PDB entry 8EZQ | electron microscopy, 3.70 A resolution | chains A and B

# Chain A (and B)
Protein: ARF guanine-nucleotide exchange factor 2
From: Saccharomyces cerevisiae
Notes: chain B of this document is another copy of the same molecule, construct and numbering; everything in this record applies to it too
UniProt: P39993 (GEA2_YEAST); residues 1-1459 here = UniProt positions 1-1459
Amino-acid sequence (1483 residues; row label = number of the first residue in the row; numbers below 1 keep their minus sign (Met-23 is residue -23)):
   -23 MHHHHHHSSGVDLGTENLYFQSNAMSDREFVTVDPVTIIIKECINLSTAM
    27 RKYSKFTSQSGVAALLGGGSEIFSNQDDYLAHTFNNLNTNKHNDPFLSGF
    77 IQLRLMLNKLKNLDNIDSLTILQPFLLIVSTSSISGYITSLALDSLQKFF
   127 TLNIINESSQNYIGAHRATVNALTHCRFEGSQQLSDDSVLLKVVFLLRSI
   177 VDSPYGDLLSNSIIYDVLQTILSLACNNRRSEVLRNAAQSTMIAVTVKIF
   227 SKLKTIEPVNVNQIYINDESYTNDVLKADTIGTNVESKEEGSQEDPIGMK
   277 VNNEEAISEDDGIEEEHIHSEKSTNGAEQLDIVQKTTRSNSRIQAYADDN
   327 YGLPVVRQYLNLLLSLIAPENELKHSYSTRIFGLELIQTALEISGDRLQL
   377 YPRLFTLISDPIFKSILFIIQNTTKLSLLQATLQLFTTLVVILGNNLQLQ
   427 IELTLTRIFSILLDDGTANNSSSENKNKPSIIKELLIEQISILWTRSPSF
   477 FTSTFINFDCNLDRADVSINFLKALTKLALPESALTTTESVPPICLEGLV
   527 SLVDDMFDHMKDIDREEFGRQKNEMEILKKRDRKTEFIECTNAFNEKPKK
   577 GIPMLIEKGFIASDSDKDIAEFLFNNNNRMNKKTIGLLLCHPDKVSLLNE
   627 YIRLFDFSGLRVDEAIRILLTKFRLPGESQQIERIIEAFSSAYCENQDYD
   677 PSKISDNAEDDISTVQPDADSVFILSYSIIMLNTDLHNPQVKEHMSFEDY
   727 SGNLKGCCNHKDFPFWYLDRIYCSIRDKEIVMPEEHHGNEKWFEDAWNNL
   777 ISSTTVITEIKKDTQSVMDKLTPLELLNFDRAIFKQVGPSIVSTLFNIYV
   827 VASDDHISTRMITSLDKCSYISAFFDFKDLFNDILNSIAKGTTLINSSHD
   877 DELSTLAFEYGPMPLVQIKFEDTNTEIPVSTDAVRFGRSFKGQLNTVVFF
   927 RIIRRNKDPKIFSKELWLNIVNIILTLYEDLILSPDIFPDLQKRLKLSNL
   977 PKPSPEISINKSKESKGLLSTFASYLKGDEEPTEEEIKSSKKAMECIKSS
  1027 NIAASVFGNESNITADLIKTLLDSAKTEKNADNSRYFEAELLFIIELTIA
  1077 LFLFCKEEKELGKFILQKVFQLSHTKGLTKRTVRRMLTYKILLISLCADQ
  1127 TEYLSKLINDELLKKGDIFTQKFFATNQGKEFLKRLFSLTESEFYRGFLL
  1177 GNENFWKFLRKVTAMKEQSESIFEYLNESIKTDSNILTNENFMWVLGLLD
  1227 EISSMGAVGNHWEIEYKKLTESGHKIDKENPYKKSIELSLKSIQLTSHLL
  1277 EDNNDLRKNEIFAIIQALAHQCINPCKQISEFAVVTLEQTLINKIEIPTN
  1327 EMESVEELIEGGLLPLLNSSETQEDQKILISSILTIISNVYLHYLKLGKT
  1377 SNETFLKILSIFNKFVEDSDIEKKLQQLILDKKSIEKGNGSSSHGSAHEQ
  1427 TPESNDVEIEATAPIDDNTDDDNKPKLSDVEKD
Unresolved in the structure: -23 to 6, 31-69, 260-320, 441-453, 875-886, 991-1003, 1418-1459 (chain B: -23 to 6, 31-69, 260-320, 441-453, 875-885, 990-1000, 1414-1459)
Differences from the reference sequence: initiating methionine (-23); expression tag (-22 to 0)
Curated features (UniProtKB/Swiss-Prot):
  - modified residue (Phosphoserine): Ser46, Ser284
  - mutagenesis: Val698 (V698G: Abolishes interaction with DRS2 and decreases DRS2 phosphatidylserine flippase activity in the trans-Golgi network membrane. Abnormal secretory vesicle formation)
Reported in the primary citation:
  - mutagenesis - K124A/L128A: abolished binding to ARF guanine-nucleotide exchange factor 2 (chain A)
  - mutagenesis - K124A/L128A: decreased localization to Imh1
  - mutagenesis - K124A/L128A: unchanged localization to Golgi
  - mutagenesis - L167A/F171A: unchanged localization to Imh1

# Interface between chain A and chain B
Contacting residue pairs (62):
  Val7(A) - Glu368(B)
  Thr8(A) - Lys230(B)
  Thr8(A) - Glu368(B)  hydrogen bond (side chain-backbone)
  Thr8(A) - Ile369(B)
  Val9(A) - Ile418(B)  hydrophobic
  Asp10(A) - Arg472(B)  salt bridge
  Val12(A) - Arg472(B)
  Thr13(A) - Arg472(B)
  Ile14(A) - Glu368(B)
  Ile16(A) - Ile468(B)
  Lys17(A) - Thr414(B)  hydrogen bond
  Lys17(A) - Ile468(B)
  Ile20(A) - Glu464(B)
  Ile20(A) - Ile468(B)  hydrophobic
  Asn21(A) - Gln406(B)  hydrogen bond
  Arg27(A) - Ser516(B)
  Arg80(A) - Glu464(B)  salt bridge
  Arg80(A) - Glu523(B)  salt bridge
  Leu83(A) - Arg472(B)  hydrogen bond (backbone-side chain)
  Asn84(A) - Thr471(B)
  Asn84(A) - Arg472(B)
  Leu86(A) - Arg472(B)  hydrogen bond (backbone-side chain)
  Lys87(A) - Arg472(B)
  Thr127(A) - Val223(B)
  Leu128(A) - Glu368(B)
  Leu128(A) - Ile369(B)  hydrophobic
  Asp163(A) - Val209(B)
  Leu167(A) - Val209(B)
  Leu167(A) - Asn212(B)
  Leu167(A) - Ala213(B)
  Phe171(A) - Phe171(B)  hydrophobic
  Phe171(A) - Arg174(B)
  Phe171(A) - Ser216(B)
  Val209(A) - Asp163(B)
  Val209(A) - Leu167(B)
  Val209(A) - Val209(B)  hydrophobic
  Asn212(A) - Leu167(B)
  Asn212(A) - Lys168(B)
  Ala213(A) - Leu167(B)
  Ala213(A) - Phe171(B)  hydrophobic
  Ser216(A) - Gln123(B)  hydrogen bond
  Ser216(A) - Phe171(B)
  Val223(A) - Thr127(B)
  Glu368(A) - Val9(B)
  Glu368(A) - Ile14(B)
  Glu368(A) - Leu128(B)
  Leu402(A) - Lys28(B)
  Gln406(A) - Asn21(B)  hydrogen bond
  Gln410(A) - Lys17(B)  hydrogen bond (backbone-side chain)
  Gln410(A) - Asn21(B)  hydrogen bond
  Thr413(A) - Lys17(B)
  Thr414(A) - Lys17(B)
  Ile457(A) - Lys28(B)
  Glu464(A) - Ile20(B)
  Glu464(A) - Thr24(B)  hydrogen bond
  Gln465(A) - Ile20(B)
  Ile468(A) - Ile16(B)
  Ile468(A) - Lys17(B)
  Ile468(A) - Ile20(B)  hydrophobic
  Thr471(A) - Asn84(B)
  Arg472(A) - Val12(B)
  Arg472(A) - Thr13(B)  hydrogen bond
Also at the interface, not in a pair above, chain A (49 interface residues in all): Lys124, Ser164, Lys168, Leu210, Gln364, Ile369, Val417, Glu460, Ser467, Ile520
Also at the interface, not in a pair above, chain B (47 interface residues in all): Ser23, Arg80, Leu86, Lys87, Ser164, Gln364, Thr365, Ser370, Gln410, Val417, Glu460

# Overview
49 residues of chain A and 47 residues of chain B are in contact; the contacts include 11 hydrogen bonds and 3
salt bridges. Polar pairs include Asp10(A)-Arg472(B), Arg80(A)-Glu464(B) and Arg80(A)-Glu523(B). From the
paper: K124A/L128A of chain A abolish binding to ARF guanine-nucleotide exchange factor 2 (chain A);
K124A/L128A of chain A reduce localization to Imh1.
Chain A and chain B are both ARF guanine-nucleotide exchange factor 2 (Saccharomyces cerevisiae); the
structure, Cryo-EM structure of the S. cerevisiae guanine nucleotide exchange factor Gea2, was determined by
electron microscopy, deposited together with 8EZJ.
